Entry 7ZSA (electron microscopy, 4.00 A resolution); this record covers chains N and g of the 38 polymer chains in the assembly.

# Chain N
Molecule: Non-template DNA
Sequence (209 nucleotides; numbered -73 to 135; the number before each row is that of its first residue; numbers below 1 keep their minus sign (DA-73 is residue -73)):
   -73 AGCACGCTGT GTATATAATA GCTATGGAAC GTTCGATTCA CCTCCGATGT GTGTTGTACA
   -13 TACATAAAAA TATCATAGCT CTTCTGCGCT GTGTTGGTCG TAGACAGCTC TAGCACCGCT
    47 TAAACGCACG TACGCGCTGT CCCCCGCGTT TTAACCGCCA AGGGGATTAC TCCCTAGTCT
   107 CCAGGCACGT GTCAGATATA TACATCGAT

# Chain g
Protein: Histone H2A
From: Xenopus laevis
UniProt: Q6AZJ8 (Q6AZJ8_XENLA); residues 1-129 here correspond to UniProt positions 2-130 (UniProt number = residue number + 1)
Sequence (129 residues; row label = number of the first residue in the row):
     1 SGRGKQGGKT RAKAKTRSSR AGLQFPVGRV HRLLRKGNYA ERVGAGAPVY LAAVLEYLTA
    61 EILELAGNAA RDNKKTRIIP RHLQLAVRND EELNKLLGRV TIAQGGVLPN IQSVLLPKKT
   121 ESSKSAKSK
Unresolved in the structure: 1-11, 119-129

# Interface between chain N and chain g
Residue-residue contacts - 16 pairs, chain N then chain g:
  DT101(N) - Arg42(g)  base contact
  DT101(N) - Val43(g)  sugar contact
  DT101(N) - Gly44(g)  phosphate contact
  DT101(N) - Ala45(g)  hydrogen bond to the phosphate
  DA102(N) - His31(g)  salt bridge to the phosphate
  DA102(N) - Arg35(g)  salt bridge to the phosphate
  DA102(N) - Glu41(g)  sugar contact
  DA102(N) - Arg42(g)  phosphate contact
  DA102(N) - Val43(g)  hydrogen bond to the phosphate
  DG111(N) - Arg29(g)  phosphate contact
  DC112(N) - Arg29(g)  salt bridge to the phosphate
  DA120(N) - Thr76(g)  sugar contact
  DA120(N) - Arg77(g)  hydrogen bond to the phosphate
  DG121(N) - Lys75(g)  salt bridge to the phosphate
  DG121(N) - Thr76(g)  phosphate contact
  DG121(N) - Arg77(g)  salt bridge to the phosphate
Other interface residues (no listed pair), chain N (7 interface residues in all): DA122

# In short
The interface between chain N and chain g involves 7 residues on one side and 11 on the other; the contacts
include 3 hydrogen bonds and 5 salt bridges. Polar pairs include DT101(N)-Ala45(g), DA102(N)-Val43(g) and
DA120(N)-Arg77(g).
Here chain N is Non-template DNA and chain g is Histone H2A (Xenopus laevis). Entry 7ZSA (Yeast RNA polymerase
II transcription pre-initiation complex with the +1 nucleosome and NTP (complex B)) was determined by electron
microscopy together with 7ZS9 and 7ZSB from the same study.
